Entry 5FGA (X-ray diffraction, 2.70 A resolution); this record covers chains B and C of the 28 polymer chains in the assembly.

Chain B:
Name: Proteasome subunit alpha type-3
Source organism: Saccharomyces cerevisiae S288c
Notes: EC 3.4.25.1
Reference sequence: P23638 (PSA3_YEAST); residues 0-257 here correspond to UniProt positions 1-258 (UniProt number = residue number + 1)
Chain sequence (258 residues; row label = number of the first residue in the row; numbering starts at 0):
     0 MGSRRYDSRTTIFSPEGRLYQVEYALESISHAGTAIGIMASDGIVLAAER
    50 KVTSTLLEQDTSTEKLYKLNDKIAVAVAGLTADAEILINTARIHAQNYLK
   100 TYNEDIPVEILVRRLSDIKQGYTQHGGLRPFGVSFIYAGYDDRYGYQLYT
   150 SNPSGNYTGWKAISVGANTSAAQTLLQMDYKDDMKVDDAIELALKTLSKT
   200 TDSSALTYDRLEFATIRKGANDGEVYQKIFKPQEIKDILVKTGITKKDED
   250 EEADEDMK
Unresolved in the structure: 0, 245-257

Chain C:
Name: Proteasome subunit alpha type-4
Source organism: Saccharomyces cerevisiae S288c
Notes: EC 3.4.25.1
Reference sequence: P40303 (PSA4_YEAST); residues -1 to 252 here correspond to UniProt positions 1-254 (UniProt number = residue number + 2)
Chain sequence (254 residues; row label = number of the first residue in the row; numbers below 1 keep their minus sign (Met-1 is residue -1)):
    -1 MSGYDRALSIFSPDGHIFQVEYALEAVKRGTCAVGVKGKNCVVLGCERRS
    49 TLKLQDTRITPSKVSKIDSHVVLSFSGLNADSRILIEKARVEAQSHRLTL
    99 EDPVTVEYLTRYVAGVQQRYTQSGGVRPFGVSTLIAGFDPRDDEPKLYQT
   149 EPSGIYSSWSAQTIGRNSKTVREFLEKNYDRKEPPATVEECVKLTVRSLL
   199 EVVQTGAKNIEITVVKPDSDIVALSSEEINQYVTQIEQEKQEQQEQDKKK
   249 KSNH
Unresolved in the structure: -1 to 0, 241-252

How chain B and chain C interact:
Residue-residue contacts (78):
  Arg3(B) with Arg4(C), hydrogen bond (backbone-side chain)
  Asp6(B) with Tyr2(C), hydrogen bond; Arg4(C), salt bridge
  Arg8(B) with Arg4(C)
  Thr10(B) with Leu6(C); Arg125(C)
  Ile11(B) with Leu6(C), hydrophobic; Gln17(C)
  Phe12(B) with Gln17(C); Tyr20(C), hydrophobic; Ala21(C), hydrophobic; Leu76(C), hydrophobic; Arg125(C); Pro126(C); Gly128(C)
  Ser13(B) with Tyr20(C)
  Pro14(B) with Tyr20(C), hydrophobic; Glu23(C)
  Glu15(B) with Glu23(C); Arg27(C), hydrogen bond (backbone-side chain)
  Gly16(B) with Tyr20(C); Glu23(C); Ala24(C); Arg27(C)
  Arg17(B) with Arg27(C)
  Leu18(B) with Leu76(C), hydrophobic; Arg125(C)
  Met38(B) with Asp54(C); Arg56(C)
  Arg112(B) with Arg81(C)
  Ser115(B) with Arg81(C), hydrogen bond (backbone-side chain)
  Asp116(B) with Arg81(C), salt bridge; Ile82(C)
  Gln119(B) with Ala78(C); Asp79(C); Ile82(C); Arg125(C)
  Thr122(B) with Arg125(C), hydrogen bond (backbone-side chain)
  Gln123(B) with Tyr118(C); Gly123(C); Val124(C); Arg125(C), hydrogen bond (backbone-backbone); Pro126(C); Phe127(C)
  His124(B) with Gly123(C); Val124(C)
  Gly125(B) with Tyr2(C); Gly123(C)
  Gly126(B) with Tyr2(C)
  Tyr143(B) with Arg56(C), hydrogen bond (backbone-side chain); Ile57(C), hydrophobic
  Tyr145(B) with Arg56(C), hydrogen bond (backbone-side chain)
  Gln146(B) with Ile57(C)
  Leu147(B) with Ile57(C)
  Tyr148(B) with Ile57(C)
  Ser153(B) with Ala78(C)
  Gly154(B) with Ala78(C); Arg81(C), hydrogen bond (backbone-side chain)
  Asn155(B) with Asn77(C), hydrogen bond; Ala78(C)
  Tyr156(B) with Pro59(C), hydrophobic; Arg81(C)
  Gly158(B) with Gln53(C); Asp54(C), hydrogen bond (backbone-backbone); Ile57(C); Thr58(C), hydrogen bond (backbone-side chain)
  Trp159(B) with Leu50(C), hydrophobic; Lys51(C); Leu52(C); Gln53(C); Asp54(C)
  Lys160(B) with Leu52(C), hydrogen bond (backbone-backbone); Gln53(C); Asp54(C)
  Ala161(B) with Leu52(C), hydrogen bond (backbone-backbone)
  Gln172(B) with Leu52(C)
  Leu175(B) with Leu52(C)
  Gln176(B) with Leu52(C)
Other interface residues (no listed pair), chain B (41 interface residues in all): Glu108, Thr157, Tyr179

In short:
The interface between chain B and chain C involves 41 residues on one side and 31 on the other; the contacts
include 14 hydrogen bonds and 2 salt bridges. Polar contacts include Asp6(B)-Arg4(C), Asp116(B)-Arg81(C) and
Arg3(B)-Arg4(C).
Here chain B is Proteasome subunit alpha type-3 and chain C is Proteasome subunit alpha type-4, both from
Saccharomyces cerevisiae S288c. Entry 5FGA (Yeast 20S proteasome beta5-K33A mutant (propeptide expressed in
trans)) was determined by X-ray diffraction together with 5CZ4, 5CZ5, 5CZ6, 5CZ7, 5CZ8, 5CZ9 and 16 further
entries from the same study.
